Entry 5WE2 (X-ray diffraction, 2.50 A resolution); this record covers chains C and F of the 5 polymer chains in the assembly.

Chain C:
Name: Protection of telomeres protein poz1
Organism: Schizosaccharomyces pombe (strain 972 / ATCC 24843)
UniProt: O13852 (POZ1_SCHPO); numbering as in UniProt (aligned over 2-249)
Chain sequence (249 residues; numbered 1 to 249; the number before each row is that of its first residue):
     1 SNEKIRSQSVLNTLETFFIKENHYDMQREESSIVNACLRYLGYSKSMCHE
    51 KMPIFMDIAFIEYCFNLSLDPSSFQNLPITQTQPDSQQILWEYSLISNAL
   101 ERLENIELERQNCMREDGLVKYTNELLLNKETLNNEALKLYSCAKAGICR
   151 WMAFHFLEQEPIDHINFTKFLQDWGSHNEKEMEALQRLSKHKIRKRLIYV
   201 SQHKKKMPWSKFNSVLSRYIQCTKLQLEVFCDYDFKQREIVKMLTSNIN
Disordered / not traced: 72-73, 117-128, 244-249
Sequence notes: expression tag (1)
Cystine bridges: Cys-113/Cys-231
Ion coordination: Zn2+: His-49 (shared with 3 residues of chain D)
What the authors report for this chain:
  - mutagenesis - C64D/L95R: abolished binding to Protection of telomeres protein tpz1
  - mutagenesis - L14R: decreased binding to DNA-binding protein rap1 (chain F)
  - mutagenesis - L14R (3-fold): decreased binding to Protection of telomeres protein tpz1
  - mutagenesis - L14R: decreased localization to telomeres

Chain F:
Name: DNA-binding protein rap1
Organism: Schizosaccharomyces pombe (strain 972 / ATCC 24843)
UniProt: Q96TL7 (RAP1_SCHPO); numbering as in UniProt (aligned over 467-496)
Chain sequence (30 residues; numbered 467 to 496; the number before each row is that of its first residue):
   467 SDNIFVKPGEDLEIPLLSDYSDSENISEKS
Disordered / not traced: 467-474, 481-496

How chain C and chain F interact:
Contacting residue pairs (6; chain C residue first):
  Lys-139(C) / Leu-478(F)
  Lys-139(C) / Glu-479(F)  salt bridge
  Ser-142(C) / Asp-477(F)  hydrogen bond
  Glu-181(C) / Gly-475(F)  hydrogen bond (side chain-backbone)
  Met-207(C) / Glu-476(F)
  Met-207(C) / Leu-478(F)  hydrophobic
Also at the interface, not in a pair above, chain C (9 interface residues in all): Leu-140, Cys-143, Arg-150, Phe-212, Val-215
Interface features reported in the paper:
  - hot spots on chain C (mutagenesis) - K139E, C143D, R150E, F212A: abolished binding to Protection of telomeres protein poz1 (chain C)
  - hot spots on chain F (mutagenesis) - L478R: abolished binding to Protection of telomeres protein poz1 (chain C)

Overview:
9 residues of chain C face 5 of chain F across their interface; the contacts include 2 hydrogen bonds and 1
salt bridge. Polar pairs include Lys-139(C)/Glu-479(F), Ser-142(C)/Asp-477(F) and Glu-181(C)/Gly-475(F). The
paper reports that K139E, C143D and R150E of chain C, among others, abolish binding to Protection of telomeres
protein poz1 (chain C); C64D/L95R of chain C abolish binding to Protection of telomeres protein tpz1; 7
substitutions were tested in all.
Here chain C is Protection of telomeres protein poz1 and chain F is DNA-binding protein rap1, both from
Schizosaccharomyces pombe (strain 972 / ATCC 24843). Entry 5WE2 (Structural Basis for Telomere Length
Regulation by the Shelterin Bridge) was determined by X-ray diffraction, deposited together with 5WE0 and
5WE1.
